6XTW - chain A; structure by X-ray diffraction, 2.31 A resolution.

== Chain A ==
Name: DNA repair and recombination protein RadA
Organism: Pyrococcus furiosus (strain ATCC 43587 / DSM 3638 / JCM 8422 / Vc1)
Notes: fragment: humRadA22F
Reference sequence: O74036 (RADA_PYRFU); numbering as in UniProt; present here: 108-288, 301-349
Sequence (231 residues; numbered 107 to 349; 12 numbers in that range are skipped by the numbering (no residue carries them; nothing is unmodelled there); the number before each row is that of its first residue):
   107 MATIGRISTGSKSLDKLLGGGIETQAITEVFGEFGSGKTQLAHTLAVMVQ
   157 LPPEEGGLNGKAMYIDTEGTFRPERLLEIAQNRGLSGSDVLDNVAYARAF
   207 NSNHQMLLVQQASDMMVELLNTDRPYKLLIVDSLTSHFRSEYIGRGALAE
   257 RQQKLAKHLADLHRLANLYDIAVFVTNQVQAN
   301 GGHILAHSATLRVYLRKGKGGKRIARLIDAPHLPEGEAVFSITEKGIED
Not modelled in the structure: 107-110, 301-302
Construct notes: initiating methionine (107); engineered mutation Lys167 (Ser in O74036), Ala168 (Val in O74036), Met169 (Ile in O74036), Tyr170 (Trp in O74036), Gly175 (Asn in O74036), Leu182 (Ile in O74036), Leu183 (Arg in O74036), Ser192 (Asp in O74036), Gly193 (Pro in O74036), Ser194 (Asp in O74036), Asp195 (Glu in O74036), Asp198 (Lys in O74036), Asn199 (His in O74036), Val200 (Ile in O74036), Ala201 (Tyr in O74036), Tyr202 (Val in O74036), Ser219 (Glu in O74036), Met221 (Lys in O74036), Met222 (Ile in O74036), Val223 (Lys in O74036), Tyr232 (Val in O74036), Asn288 (Arg in O74036)
UniProt features mapped onto this chain:
  - binding site (ATP): Gly138 to Thr145
Small-molecule neighbours: NZW (N-[2-[(2S)-2-[[(1S)-1-(4-methoxyphenyl)ethyl]carbamoyl]pyrrolidin-1-yl]-2-oxidanylidene-ethyl]quinoline-2-carboxamide): Met169, Tyr170, Ile171, Phe177, Pro179, Leu197, Val200, Ala201, Tyr202, Ala203, Leu214, Gln217, Ala218, Met221, Leu235

== Summary ==
Bound to chain A: compound NZW. UniProt lists 8 ATP-binding residues.
Chain A is DNA repair and recombination protein RadA (Pyrococcus furiosus (strain ATCC 43587 / DSM 3638 / JCM
8422 / Vc1)); the structure, HumRadA33F in complex with peptidic inhibitor 6, was determined by X-ray
diffraction, deposited together with 6TV3, 6TW3 and 6TW9.
